PDB entry 8SJ2 | X-ray diffraction, 2.23 A resolution | chains C and J of the 6 polymer chains in the assembly

# Chain C
Name: Cyclic GMP-AMP synthase
Source organism: Mus musculus
Notes: EC 2.7.7.86; fragment: catalytic domain
UniProt: Q8C6L5 (CGAS_MOUSE); residues 147-507 here = UniProt positions 147-507
Sequence (364 residues; row label = number of the first residue in the row):
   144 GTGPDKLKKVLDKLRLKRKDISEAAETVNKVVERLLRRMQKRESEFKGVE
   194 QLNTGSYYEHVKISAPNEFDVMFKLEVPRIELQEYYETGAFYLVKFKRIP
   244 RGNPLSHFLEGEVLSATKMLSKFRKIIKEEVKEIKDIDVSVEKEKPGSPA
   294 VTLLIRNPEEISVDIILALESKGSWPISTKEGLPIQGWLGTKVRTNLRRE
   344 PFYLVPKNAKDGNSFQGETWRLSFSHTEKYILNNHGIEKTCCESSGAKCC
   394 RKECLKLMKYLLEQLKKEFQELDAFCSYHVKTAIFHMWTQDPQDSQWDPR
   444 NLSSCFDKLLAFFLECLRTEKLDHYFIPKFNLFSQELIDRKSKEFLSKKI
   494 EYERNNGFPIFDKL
Unresolved in the structure: 144-148, 240-246, 252-254, 354-358, 507
Construct notes: expression tag (144-146)
Curated features (UniProtKB/Swiss-Prot):
  - region: Lys372 to Lys395 (DNA-binding)
  - motif: Leu154 to Leu159 (Nuclear export signal), Asp281 to Ser291 (Nuclear localization signal)
  - binding site (GTP): Thr197, Asp307, Arg364 to Glu371
  - binding site (ATP): Ser199, Glu371, Lys402, Ser420 to Lys424
  - binding site (Mg(2+)): Glu211, Asp213, Asp307
  - binding site (2',3'-cGAMP): Asp213, Gly290, Asp307, Lys350, Arg364 to Ser366
  - binding site (Zn(2+)): His378, Cys384, Cys385, Cys392
  - site: Arg241 (Arginine-anchor), Asp307, Ile308 (Cleavage)
  - modified residue: Lys156 (N6-lactoyllysine), Glu176 (PolyADP-ribosyl glutamic acid), Ser199 (Phosphoserine), Tyr201 (Phosphotyrosine), Glu272 (5-glutamyl polyglutamate), Ser291 (Phosphoserine), Glu302 (5-glutamyl glutamate), Lys372 (N6-acetyllysine), Lys382 (N6-acetyllysine), Lys402 (N6-acetyllysine), Ser420 (Phosphoserine), Lys491 (N6-methyllysine)
  - lipidation (S-palmitoyl cysteine): Cys392, Cys393, Cys459
  - cross-link (Glycyl lysine isopeptide (Lys-Gly)): Lys217 (interchain with G-Cter in SUMO), Lys271 (interchain with G-Cter in ubiquitin), Lys335 (interchain with G-Cter in SUMO), Lys372 (interchain with G-Cter in SUMO), Lys382 (interchain with G-Cter in SUMO), Lys399 (interchain with G-Cter in ubiquitin), Lys402 (interchain with G-Cter in ubiquitin), Lys409 (interchain with G-Cter in ubiquitin), Lys410 (interchain with G-Cter in ubiquitin), Lys464 (interchain with G-Cter in SUMO)
  - mutagenesis: Lys156 (K156Q: Mimics lactylation; knockin mice show higher mortality following HSV-1 infection), Asn172 (N172K: Induces alteration of the DNA-binding surface and leads to decreased synthesis of cyclic GMP-AMP (cGAMP); when associated with L-180), Glu176 (E176A: Abolished poly-ADP-ribosylation by PARP1, stimulating interferon production in knockin mice), Arg180 (R180L: Induces alteration of the DNA-binding surface and leads to decreased synthesis of cyclic GMP-AMP (cGAMP); when associated with K-182), Gly198 (G198A: Abolishes stimulation of interferon production; when associated with A-199), Ser199 (S199A: Abolishes stimulation of interferon production; when associated with A-199), Tyr201 (Y201E: Phosphomimetic mutant; reduced translocation to the nucleus following treatment with etoposide), Glu211 to Asp213 (Abolished nucleotidyltransferase activity. Does not affect nuclear localization and tethering to chromatin), Glu211 (E211A: Abolishes ability to promote type-I interferon production), Asp213 (D213A: Abolishes ability to promote type-I interferon production), Lys217 (K217R: Reduced sumoylation), Arg222 (R222E: Impaired tethering to chromatin, leading to constitutive activation in the absence of DNA), 31 further mutagenesis entries in UniProt
Bound ions: Mg2+: Glu211, Asp213 (together with ATP); Zn2+: His378, Cys384, Cys385, Cys392
Residues lining bound ligands:
  - ATP (adenosine-5'-triphosphate): Gly198, Ser199, Glu202, Lys205, Glu211, Asp213, Arg364, Ser368, Glu371, Lys402, Ser420, Tyr421, Lys424, His467
  - 2'-deoxyguanosine-5'-triphosphate (DGT): Thr197, Asp213, Met215, Pro289, Gly290, Ser291, Pro292, Ala293, Asp307, Ile309, Val348, Lys350, Arg364, Leu365, Ser366, Ser368
What the authors report for this chain:
  - mutagenesis - E211Q/D213N: abolished catalytic activity
  - specificity-determining residues: His467 (proposed by the authors, not directly observed)
  - mutagenesis - R364A (33-fold), H467A: decreased catalytic activity on ATP/GTP
  - mutagenesis - H467A (2-fold): increased catalytic activity on GTP/GTP
  - specificity-determining residues: Ile309, Arg364
  - mutagenesis - R364A (10-fold): decreased catalytic activity on GTP/GTP
  - mutagenesis - R364A (4-fold): increased catalytic activity on ATP/ATP

# Chain J
Molecule: Palindromic DNA18
Sequence (18 nucleotides; each row starts with the number of its first residue):
     1 ATCTGTACATGTACAGAT

# Interface between chain C and chain J
Residue-residue contacts (15):
  Lys151(C) - DT2(J)  phosphate contact
  Arg161(C) - DA7(J)  base contact
  Arg161(C) - DC8(J)  hydrogen bond to the base
  Arg161(C) - DA9(J)  sugar contact
  Ser165(C) - DA9(J)  hydrogen bond to the phosphate
  Ser165(C) - DT10(J)  hydrogen bond to the phosphate
  Ala168(C) - DT10(J)  phosphate contact
  Ala168(C) - DG11(J)  phosphate contact
  Asn172(C) - DG11(J)  hydrogen bond to the phosphate
  Asn196(C) - DT12(J)  hydrogen bond to the phosphate
  Tyr200(C) - DT10(J)  hydrogen bond to the phosphate
  Tyr200(C) - DG11(J)  hydrogen bond to the phosphate
  Tyr201(C) - DG11(J)  phosphate contact
  Tyr201(C) - DT12(J)  phosphate contact
  Lys372(C) - DT12(J)  salt bridge to the phosphate
Interface residues without a listed pair, chain C (10 interface residues in all): Ile164

# Summary
Chain C and chain J form an interface of 10 and 7 residues respectively, with 7 hydrogen bonds and 1 salt
bridge. Polar pairs include Arg161(C)-DC8(J), Ser165(C)-DA9(J) and Ser165(C)-DT10(J). Ligands of chain C: ATP
and 2'-deoxyguanosine-5'-triphosphate. The paper reports that R364A and H467A of chain C reduce catalytic
activity on ATP/GTP; specificity determinants His467(C), Ile309(C) and Arg364(C).
Here chain C is Cyclic GMP-AMP synthase (Mus musculus) and chain J is Palindromic DNA18. Entry 8SJ2 (Structure
of ternary complex of cGAS with dsDNA and bound ATP and 2'-dGTP) was determined by X-ray diffraction together
with 7UUX, 7UXW, 7UYQ, 7UYZ, 7UZR, 7V0W and 14 further entries from the same study.
